Entry 8XBC (X-ray diffraction, 1.36 A resolution); this record covers chain A.

[Chain A]
Molecule: XylA
Source organism: Vibrio sp. EA2
Amino-acid sequence (429 residues; each row starts with the number of its first residue):
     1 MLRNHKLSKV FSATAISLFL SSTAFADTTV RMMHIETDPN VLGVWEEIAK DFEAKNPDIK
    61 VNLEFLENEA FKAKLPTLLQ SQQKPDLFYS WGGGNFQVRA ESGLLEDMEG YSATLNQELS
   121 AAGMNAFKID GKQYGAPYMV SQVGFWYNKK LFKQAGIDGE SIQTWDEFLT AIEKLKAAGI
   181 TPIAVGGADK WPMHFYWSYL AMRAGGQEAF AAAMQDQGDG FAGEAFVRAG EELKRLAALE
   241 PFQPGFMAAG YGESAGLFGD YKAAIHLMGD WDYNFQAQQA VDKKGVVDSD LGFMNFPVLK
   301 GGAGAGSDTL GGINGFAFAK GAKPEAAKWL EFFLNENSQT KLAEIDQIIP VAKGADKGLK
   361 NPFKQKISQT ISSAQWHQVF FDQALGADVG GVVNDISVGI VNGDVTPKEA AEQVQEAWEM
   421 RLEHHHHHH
Unresolved in the structure: 1-26, 422-429
What the authors report for this chain:
  - binding site for beta-D-xylopyranose: Ile35, Thr37, Asn68, Lys72, Tyr89, Trp91, Met139, Trp191, His194, Phe195, Trp271, Phe275, Asn314, Phe380, Asp382, Gln383
  - mutagenesis - W91A, W191A, W271A, D382A: abolished binding to beta-1,3X3

[Summary]
From the paper: a binding site for beta-D-xylopyranose at Ile35, Thr37 and Asn68 among others; W91A, W191A and
W271A, among others, abolish binding to beta-1,3X3.
Chain A is XylA (Vibrio sp. EA2); the structure, The substrate binding protein of an ABC transporter in
complex with beta-1,3-xylotriose, was determined by X-ray diffraction together with 8XBA and 8XBB from the
same study.
